PDB entry 4Z7U | X-ray diffraction, 2.70 A resolution | chains G and H of the 5 polymer chains in the assembly

[Chain G]
Name: T-cell receptor, S13 alpha chain
From: Homo sapiens
Chain sequence (203 residues; numbered 1 to 222; 19 numbers in that range are skipped by the numbering (no residue carries them; nothing is unmodelled there); the number before each row is that of its first residue):
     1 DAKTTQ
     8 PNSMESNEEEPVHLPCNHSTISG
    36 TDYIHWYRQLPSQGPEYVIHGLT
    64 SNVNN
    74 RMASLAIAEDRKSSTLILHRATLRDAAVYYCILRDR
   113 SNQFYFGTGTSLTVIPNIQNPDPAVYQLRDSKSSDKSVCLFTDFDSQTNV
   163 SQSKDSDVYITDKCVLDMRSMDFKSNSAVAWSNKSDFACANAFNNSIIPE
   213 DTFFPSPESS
Not modelled in the structure: 218-222
Cystine bridges: Cys23-Cys104, Cys151-Cys201

[Chain H]
Name: T-cell receptor, S13 beta chain
From: Homo sapiens
Chain sequence (245 residues; numbered 1 to 257 plus 1 insertion-coded residue; 13 numbers in that range are skipped by the numbering (no residue carries them; nothing is unmodelled there); the number before each row is that of its first residue):
     1 DSGVTQTPKHLITATGQRVTLRCSPRSGD
    37 LSVYWYQQSLDQGLQFLIQYYN
    63 GEERAKGNIL
    74 ERFSAQQF
    83 PDLHSELNLSSLELGDSALYFCASSTTPG
  112A T
   112 GTETQYFGPGTRLLVLEDLKNVFPPEVAVFEPSEAEISHTQKATLVCLAT
   162 GFYPDHVELSWWVNGKEVHSGVCTDPQPLKEQPALNDSRYALSSRLRVSA
   212 TFWQNPRNHFRCQVQFYGLSENDEWTQDRAKPVTQIVSAEAWGRAD
Not modelled in the structure: 257
Cystine bridges: Cys23-Cys104, Cys158-Cys223

[Chain G / chain H interface]
Residue-residue contacts (95):
  Tyr38(G) - Gly112(H)
  Tyr38(G) - Thr113(H)
  His40(G) - Gly112(H)  hydrogen bond (side chain-backbone)
  Tyr42(G) - Thr115(H)
  Tyr42(G) - Gln116(H)  hydrogen bond (side chain-backbone)
  Tyr42(G) - Phe118(H)  hydrophobic
  Gln44(G) - Gln44(H)  hydrogen bond
  Gln44(G) - Phe103(H)
  Ser47(G) - Leu101(H)
  Ser47(G) - Phe103(H)
  Ser47(G) - Arg123(H)
  Gln48(G) - Phe103(H)
  Gly49(G) - Phe103(H)
  Gly49(G) - Gly119(H)
  Pro50(G) - Leu50(H)  hydrophobic
  Pro50(G) - Phe118(H)
  Tyr52(G) - Thr115(H)
  His55(G) - Thr113(H)
  Tyr103(G) - Gln44(H)
  Arg107(G) - Gly111(H)
  Arg107(G) - Thr112A(H)  hydrogen bond (side chain-backbone)
  Arg107(G) - Glu114(H)
  Arg109(G) - Gly111(H)
  Arg109(G) - Gly112(H)
  Arg109(G) - Thr112A(H)  hydrogen bond (backbone-backbone)
  Ser113(G) - Gly111(H)
  Gln115(G) - Phe52(H)
  Gln115(G) - Lys68(H)
  Gln115(G) - Gly69(H)
  Phe116(G) - Tyr42(H)
  Phe116(G) - Gln116(H)
  Tyr117(G) - Gln51(H)
  Phe118(G) - Tyr42(H)  hydrophobic
  Phe118(G) - Leu50(H)  hydrophobic
  Phe118(G) - Phe118(H)  hydrophobic
  Asp134(G) - His150(H)  salt bridge
  Asp134(G) - Thr151(H)
  Tyr138(G) - Ser144(H)
  Tyr138(G) - Ala146(H)
  Tyr138(G) - Glu147(H)
  Tyr138(G) - His150(H)
  Tyr138(G) - Thr151(H)
  Gln139(G) - Ser144(H)  hydrogen bond (backbone-side chain)
  Leu140(G) - Phe141(H)
  Leu140(G) - Glu142(H)
  Leu140(G) - Thr155(H)
  Leu140(G) - Val157(H)  hydrophobic
  Arg141(G) - Phe141(H)
  Arg141(G) - Glu142(H)  hydrogen bond (backbone-backbone)
  Asp142(G) - Val140(H)
  Asp142(G) - Phe141(H)
  Ser143(G) - Val140(H)  hydrogen bond (backbone-backbone)
  Ser143(G) - Glu142(H)
  Ser143(G) - Glu251(H)  hydrogen bond (side chain-backbone)
  Ser143(G) - Ala252(H)
  Lys148(G) - Phe141(H)
  Val150(G) - Phe141(H)  hydrophobic
  Val150(G) - Val157(H)  hydrophobic
  Val150(G) - Leu159(H)  hydrophobic
  Leu152(G) - Thr155(H)
  Asp155(G) - Thr151(H)
  Asp155(G) - Arg208(H)  salt bridge
  Tyr171(G) - Leu190(H)  hydrophobic
  Tyr171(G) - Glu192(H)
  Ile172(G) - Leu190(H)
  Thr173(G) - Asp186(H)
  Thr173(G) - Ser204(H)
  Thr173(G) - Arg206(H)  hydrogen bond
  Asp174(G) - Asp186(H)
  Asp174(G) - Arg206(H)  hydrogen bond (backbone-side chain)
  Cys176(G) - Cys184(H)  disulfide
  Cys176(G) - Thr185(H)  hydrogen bond (side chain-backbone)
  Cys176(G) - Arg206(H)
  Val177(G) - Cys184(H)  hydrogen bond (backbone-side chain)
  Leu178(G) - Gly182(H)
  Leu178(G) - Val183(H)
  Leu178(G) - Cys184(H)  hydrophobic
  Leu178(G) - Arg208(H)
  Asp179(G) - Ser181(H)  hydrogen bond (backbone-side chain)
  Asp179(G) - Gly182(H)  hydrogen bond (backbone-backbone)
  Met180(G) - Ser181(H)
  Met180(G) - Arg208(H)
  Arg181(G) - Ser181(H)  hydrogen bond (backbone-side chain)
  Phe185(G) - Lys153(H)
  Phe185(G) - Arg208(H)
  Ser187(G) - Arg208(H)  hydrogen bond
  Ser189(G) - Arg206(H)  hydrogen bond
  Ala190(G) - Arg206(H)
  Val191(G) - Val157(H)  hydrophobic
  Val191(G) - Ser204(H)
  Val191(G) - Arg206(H)
  Trp193(G) - Leu159(H)  hydrophobic
  Trp193(G) - Ala202(H)  hydrophobic
  Phe215(G) - His150(H)
  Pro217(G) - Ala146(H)  hydrophobic
Interface residues without a listed pair, chain G (49 interface residues in all): Ser149, Thr154
Interface residues without a listed pair, chain H (53 interface residues in all): Pro110, Pro120, Ala139, Pro143, Thr161, Gln193, Val209, Ser210
Cross-chain cystine bridges: Cys176(G)-Cys184(H)

[Summary]
49 residues of chain G and 53 residues of chain H are in contact; the contacts include 1 disulfide bond, 18
hydrogen bonds and 2 salt bridges. Polar contacts include Asp134(G)-His150(H), Asp155(G)-Arg208(H) and
His40(G)-Gly112(H).
Here chain G is T-cell receptor, S13 alpha chain and chain H is T-cell receptor, S13 beta chain, both from
Homo sapiens. Entry 4Z7U (S13 complex) was determined by X-ray diffraction, deposited together with 4Z7V and
4Z7W.
